Entry 3D9E (X-ray diffraction, 2.20 A resolution); this record covers chains A and B of the 4 polymer chains in the assembly.

Chain A (and B):
Molecule: Nitroalkane oxidase
From: Fusarium oxysporum
Notes: EC 1.7.3.1; chain B of this document is another copy of the same molecule, construct and numbering; everything in this record applies to it too
UniProtKB: Q8X1D8 (Q8X1D8_FUSOX); residues 2-439 here = UniProt positions 2-439
Chain sequence (438 residues; row label = number of the first residue in the row):
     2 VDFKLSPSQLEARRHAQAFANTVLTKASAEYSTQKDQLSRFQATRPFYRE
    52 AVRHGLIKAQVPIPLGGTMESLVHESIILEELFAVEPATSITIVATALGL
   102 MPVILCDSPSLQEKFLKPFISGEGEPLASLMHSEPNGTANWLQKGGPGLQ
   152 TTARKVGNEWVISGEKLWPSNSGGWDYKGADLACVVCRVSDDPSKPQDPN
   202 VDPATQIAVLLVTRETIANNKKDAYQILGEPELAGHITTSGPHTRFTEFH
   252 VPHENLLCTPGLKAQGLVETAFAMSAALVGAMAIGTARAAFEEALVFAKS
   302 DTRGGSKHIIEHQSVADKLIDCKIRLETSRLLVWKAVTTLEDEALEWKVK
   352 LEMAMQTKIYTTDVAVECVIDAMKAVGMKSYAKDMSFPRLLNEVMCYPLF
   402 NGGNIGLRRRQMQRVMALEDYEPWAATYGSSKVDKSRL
Disordered / not traced: 433-439
Construct notes: engineered mutation N402 (Asp in Q8X1D8)
Ligand contacts:
  - FAD (flavin-adenine dinucleotide), molecule 1: L99, L131, M132, H133, S134, G138, T139, A140, N141, W169, P170, S171, L234, T240, F273, C397, L400, F401, N402, G403, G404, I406, G407, L408, R411
  - FAD, molecule 2: R304, I310, H313, V316, K375, A376, V377, G378, M379, Y382
  - 1-nitrooctane (N8C): I92, V95, A96, A98, L99, F273, S276, L279, V280, M283, F401, N402
Curated features (UniProtKB/Swiss-Prot):
  - binding site (FAD): L131 to S134, T139 to N141, W169 to S171, R304, H313, Q314, K375 to M379, L400, F401, G403, G404
  - mutagenesis: S276 (S276A: Decreases catalytic activity about tenfold), R409 (R409K: Reduces catalytic activity)

How chain A and chain B interact:
Residue-residue contacts (85):
  P136(A) - R304(B)  hydrogen bond (backbone-side chain)
  N137(A) - R304(B)  hydrogen bond (backbone-side chain)
  N137(A) - G305(B)  hydrogen bond (backbone-backbone)
  G138(A) - R304(B)
  N141(A) - T303(B)
  N141(A) - R304(B)
  N141(A) - G305(B)
  N141(A) - G306(B)
  Q144(A) - G306(B)
  Q144(A) - S307(B)  hydrogen bond
  P148(A) - G305(B)
  P148(A) - G306(B)
  W169(A) - M379(B)
  W169(A) - K380(B)
  W169(A) - A383(B)  hydrophobic
  E233(A) - A383(B)
  E233(A) - K384(B)  hydrogen bond (backbone-backbone)
  L234(A) - Y382(B)
  L234(A) - K384(B)
  A235(A) - Y382(B)  hydrogen bond (backbone-backbone)
  A235(A) - P389(B)  hydrophobic
  G236(A) - Y382(B)  hydrogen bond (backbone-side chain)
  H237(A) - Y382(B)
  T303(A) - N141(B)
  R304(A) - P136(B)  hydrogen bond (side chain-backbone)
  R304(A) - N137(B)  hydrogen bond (side chain-backbone)
  R304(A) - G138(B)
  R304(A) - N141(B)
  G305(A) - N137(B)  hydrogen bond (backbone-backbone)
  G305(A) - N141(B)
  G305(A) - P148(B)
  G306(A) - N141(B)
  G306(A) - Q144(B)
  G306(A) - P148(B)
  S307(A) - Q144(B)  hydrogen bond
  S315(A) - I406(B)
  S315(A) - R411(B)  hydrogen bond
  K319(A) - I406(B)
  D364(A) - K375(B)  salt bridge
  V367(A) - I371(B)  hydrophobic
  I371(A) - V367(B)  hydrophobic
  I371(A) - I371(B)  hydrophobic
  M374(A) - M396(B)  hydrophobic
  M374(A) - L400(B)
  K375(A) - D364(B)  salt bridge
  K375(A) - L400(B)
  K375(A) - I406(B)
  G378(A) - L400(B)
  M379(A) - W169(B)
  M379(A) - L400(B)
  M379(A) - F401(B)  hydrophobic
  K380(A) - W169(B)
  S381(A) - L400(B)
  Y382(A) - L234(B)
  Y382(A) - A235(B)  hydrogen bond (backbone-backbone)
  Y382(A) - G236(B)  hydrogen bond (side chain-backbone)
  Y382(A) - H237(B)
  Y382(A) - N393(B)  hydrogen bond (side chain-backbone)
  Y382(A) - E394(B)
  Y382(A) - M396(B)
  Y382(A) - C397(B)
  A383(A) - W169(B)  hydrophobic
  A383(A) - E233(B)
  K384(A) - E233(B)  hydrogen bond (backbone-backbone)
  K384(A) - L234(B)
  P389(A) - A235(B)  hydrophobic
  L392(A) - M396(B)  hydrophobic
  N393(A) - Y382(B)  hydrogen bond (backbone-side chain)
  N393(A) - N393(B)  hydrogen bond
  E394(A) - Y382(B)
  M396(A) - I371(B)  hydrophobic
  M396(A) - M374(B)  hydrophobic
  M396(A) - Y382(B)
  M396(A) - L392(B)  hydrophobic
  C397(A) - Y382(B)
  L400(A) - M374(B)
  L400(A) - K375(B)
  L400(A) - G378(B)
  L400(A) - M379(B)
  L400(A) - S381(B)
  L400(A) - Y382(B)  hydrophobic
  F401(A) - M379(B)  hydrophobic
  I406(A) - S315(B)
  I406(A) - K375(B)
  R411(A) - S315(B)  hydrogen bond
Interface residues without a listed pair, chain A (48 interface residues in all): T139, A140, G149, P232, H313, V316, P399
Interface residues without a listed pair, chain B (49 interface residues in all): T139, G149, P232, D302, H313, V316, K319, P399, N402

Overview:
48 residues of chain A and 49 residues of chain B are in contact, with 19 hydrogen bonds and 2 salt bridges.
Among the polar pairs are D364(A)-K375(B), P136(A)-R304(B) and N137(A)-R304(B). Chain A binds flavin-adenine
dinucleotide and 1-nitrooctane.
Chain A and chain B are both Nitroalkane oxidase (Fusarium oxysporum); the structure, Nitroalkane oxidase:
active site mutant D402N crystallized with 1-nitrooctane, was determined by X-ray diffraction together with
3D9D, 3D9F and 3D9G from the same study.
